PDB entry 6IF3 | X-ray diffraction, 1.50 A resolution | chains A and B

# Chain A
Name: Arf-GAP with coiled-coil, ANK repeat and PH domain-containing protein 2
Organism: Homo sapiens
Reference sequence: Q15057 (ACAP2_HUMAN); numbering as in UniProt (aligned over 601-770)
Amino-acid sequence (174 residues; each row starts with the number of its first residue):
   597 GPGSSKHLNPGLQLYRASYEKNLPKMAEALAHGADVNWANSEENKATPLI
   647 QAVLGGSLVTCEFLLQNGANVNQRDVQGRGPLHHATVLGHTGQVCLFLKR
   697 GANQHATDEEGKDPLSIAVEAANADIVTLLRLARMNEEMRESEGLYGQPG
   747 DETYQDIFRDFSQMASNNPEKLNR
Not modelled in the structure: 597-604, 740-746
Differences from the reference sequence: expression tag (597-600)
Curated features (UniProtKB/Swiss-Prot):
  - modified residue: Tyr742 (Phosphotyrosine)
  - mutagenesis: Asp721 (D721A: Strong decrease in interaction with RAB35), Arg727 (R727A: Decreased interaction with RAB35; R727H: Loss of interaction with RAB35), Met731 (M731A: Strong decrease in interaction with RAB35), Asp756 (D756K: Decreased interaction with RAB35)

# Chain B
Name: Ras-related protein Rab-35
Organism: Homo sapiens
Reference sequence: Q15286 (RAB35_HUMAN); numbering as in UniProt (aligned over 1-180)
Amino-acid sequence (186 residues; each row starts with the number of its first residue; numbers below 1 keep their minus sign (Gly-5 is residue -5)):
    -5 GPGSEFMARDYDHLFKLLIIGDSGVGKSSLLLRFADNTFSGSYITTIGVD
    45 FKIRTVEINGEKVKLQIWDTAGLERFRTITSTYYRGTHGVIVVYDVTSAE
    95 SFVNVKRWLHEINQNCDDVCRILVGNKNDDPERKVVETEDAYKFAGQMGI
   145 QLFETSAKENVNVEEMFNCITELVLRAKKDNLAKQQ
Not modelled in the structure: -5 to 1, 179-180
Differences from the reference sequence: expression tag (-5 to 0); engineered mutation Leu67 (Gln in Q15286)
Curated features (UniProtKB/Swiss-Prot):
  - motif: Asp30 to Gly42 (Switch 1), Thr64 to Gly80 (Switch 2)
  - binding site (GTP): Gly18, Val19, Gly20, Lys21, Ser22, Ser23, Ser34, Gly35, Tyr37, Thr39, Thr40, Gly66, Asn120, Lys121, Asp123, Ala151, Lys152
  - binding site (Mg(2+)): Ser22, Thr40, Asp63
  - modified residue: Thr72 (Phosphothreonine), Ser75 (O-(2-cholinephosphoryl)serine), Tyr77 (O-AMP-tyrosine)
  - mutagenesis: Asp4 (D4A: Decreased interaction with RUSC2. No change in interaction with ACAP2, OCRL and MICAL1), Tyr5 (Y5A: Decreased interaction with RUSC2), Lys10 (K10A: Loss of interaction with RUSC2), Ser22 (S22N: Destabilization of the intercellular bridge during cytokinesis. Strong reduction in fast recycling), Phe45 (F45A: Decreased interaction with ACAP2 and RUSC2), Lys58 (K58A: Loss of interaction with RUSC2), Gln60 (Q60A: Decreased interaction with RUSC2), Trp62 (W62A: Loss of interaction with ACAP2 and RUSC2), Thr72 (T72A: Loss of phosphorylation. No effect on binding to GDI1 and GDI2. Loss of interaction with ACAP2. No change in interaction with RUSC2, OCRL and MICAL1; T72D: Loss of interaction with ACAP2 ...), Thr76 (T76S: Decreased interaction with ACAP2), Arg79 (R79E: Loss of interaction with ACAP2 and RUSC2; R79Q: Decreased interaction with ACAP2 and RUSC2; R79W: Decreased interaction with ACAP2 and RUSC2)

# How chain A and chain B interact
Residue-residue contacts (37; chain A residue first):
  Ala718(A) with Ile41(B); Phe70(B), hydrophobic
  Asn719(A) with Ile41(B)
  Ala720(A) with Ile41(B); Gly42(B); Phe70(B); Arg71(B)
  Asp721(A) with Thr72(B), hydrogen bond
  Val723(A) with Ile41(B)
  Thr724(A) with Gly42(B); Thr72(B)
  Arg727(A) with Val43(B), hydrogen bond (side chain-backbone); Asp44(B), salt bridge; Phe45(B)
  Leu728(A) with Trp62(B), hydrophobic
  Met731(A) with Phe45(B), hydrophobic; Gln60(B); Trp62(B)
  Glu734(A) with Phe45(B); Ile47(B)
  Met735(A) with Leu8(B), hydrophobic; Ile47(B), hydrophobic; Gln60(B)
  Ser738(A) with Asp4(B); Lys58(B), hydrogen bond
  Glu748(A) with Leu8(B)
  Thr749(A) with Arg3(B); Tyr5(B); Leu8(B)
  Gln751(A) with Gln60(B), hydrogen bond; Trp62(B)
  Arg755(A) with Arg79(B)
  Asp756(A) with Thr76(B), hydrogen bond; Arg79(B), salt bridge
  Gln759(A) with Ile73(B)
  Met760(A) with Thr72(B); Ile73(B), hydrophobic
Other interface residues (no listed pair), chain A (21 interface residues in all): Val715, Arg730

# Overview
21 residues of chain A and 19 residues of chain B are in contact; the contacts include 5 hydrogen bonds and 2
salt bridges. Polar pairs include Arg727(A)-Asp44(B), Asp756(A)-Arg79(B) and Asp721(A)-Thr72(B).
Here chain A is Arf-GAP with coiled-coil, ANK repeat and PH domain-containing protein 2 and chain B is
Ras-related protein Rab-35, both from Homo sapiens. Entry 6IF3 (Complex structure of Rab35 and its effector
ACAP2) was determined by X-ray diffraction together with 6IF2 from the same study.
